Entry 5ME0 (electron microscopy, 13.50 A resolution (very low resolution: no residue pairs are listed; an interface is given only as per-side residue counts)); this record covers chains A and E of the 26 polymer chains in the assembly.

[Chain A]
Molecule: 16S ribosomal RNA
From: Escherichia coli K-12
Sequence (1534 nucleotides; numbered 1 to 1534; the number before each row is that of its first residue):
     1 AAAUUGAAGA GUUUGAUCAU GGCUCAGAUU GAACGCUGGC GGCAGGCCUA ACACAUGCAA
    61 GUCGAACGGU AACAGGAAGA AGCUUGCUUC UUUGCUGACG AGUGGCGGAC GGGUGAGUAA
   121 UGUCUGGGAA ACUGCCUGAU GGAGGGGGAU AACUACUGGA AACGGUAGCU AAUACCGCAU
   181 AACGUCGCAA GACCAAAGAG GGGGACCUUC GGGCCUCUUG CCAUCGGAUG UGCCCAGAUG
   241 GGAUUAGCUA GUAGGUGGGG UAACGGCUCA CCUAGGCGAC GAUCCCUAGC UGGUCUGAGA
   301 GGAUGACCAG CCACACUGGA ACUGAGACAC GGUCCAGACU CCUACGGGAG GCAGCAGUGG
   361 GGAAUAUUGC ACAAUGGGCG CAAGCCUGAU GCAGCCAUGC CGCGUGUAUG AAGAAGGCCU
   421 UCGGGUUGUA AAGUACUUUC AGCGGGGAGG AAGGGAGUAA AGUUAAUACC UUUGCUCAUU
   481 GACGUUACCC GCAGAAGAAG CACCGGCUAA CUCCGUGCCA GCAGCCXCGG UAAUACGGAG
   541 GGUGCAAGCG UUAAUCGGAA UUACUGGGCG UAAAGCGCAC GCAGGCGGUU UGUUAAGUCA
   601 GAUGUGAAAU CCCCGGGCUC AACCUGGGAA CUGCAUCUGA UACUGGCAAG CUUGAGUCUC
   661 GUAGAGGGGG GUAGAAUUCC AGGUGUAGCG GUGAAAUGCG UAGAGAUCUG GAGGAAUACC
   721 GGUGGCGAAG GCGGCCCCCU GGACGAAGAC UGACGCUCAG GUGCGAAAGC GUGGGGAGCA
   781 AACAGGAUUA GAUACCCUGG UAGUCCACGC CGUAAACGAU GUCGACUUGG AGGUUGUGCC
   841 CUUGAGGCGU GGCUUCCGGA GCUAACGCGU UAAGUCGACC GCCUGGGGAG UACGGCCGCA
   901 AGGUUAAAAC UCAAAUGAAU UGACGGGGGC CCGCACAAGC GGUGGAGCAU GUGGUUUAAU
   961 UCGAUGXAAC GCGAAGAACC UUACCUGGUC UUGACAUCCA CGGAAGUUUU CAGAGAUGAG
  1021 AAUGUGCCUU CGGGAACCGU GAGACAGGUG CUGCAUGGCU GUCGUCAGCU CGUGUUGUGA
  1081 AAUGUUGGGU UAAGUCCCGC AACGAGCGCA ACCCUUAUCC UUUGUUGCCA GCGGUCCGGC
  1141 CGGGAACUCA AAGGAGACUG CCAGUGAUAA ACUGGAGGAA GGUGGGGAUG ACGUCAAGUC
  1201 AUCAUGGCCC UUACGACCAG GGCUACACAC GUGCUACAAU GGCGCAUACA AAGAGAAGCG
  1261 ACCUCGCGAG AGCAAGCGGA CCUCAUAAAG UGCGUCGUAG UCCGGAUUGG AGUCUGCAAC
  1321 UCGACUCCAU GAAGUCGGAA UCGCUAGUAA UCGUGGAUCA GAAUGCCACG GUGAAUACGU
  1381 UCCCGGGCCU UGUACACACC GCCCGUXACA CCAUGGGAGU GGGUUGCAAA AGAAGUAGGU
  1441 AGCUUAACCU UCGGGAGGGC GCUUACCACU UUGUGAUUCA UGACUGGGGU GAAGUCGUAA
  1501 CAAGGUAACC GUAGGGGAAC CUGCGGUUGG AUCA
Modified residues: PSU (pseudouridine-5'-monophosphate) at position 516, G7M (N7-methyl-guanosine-5'-monophosphate) at position 527, 2MG (2N-methylguanosine-5'-monophosphate) at position 966, 5MC (5-methylcytidine-5'-monophosphate) at position 967, 2MG (2N-methylguanosine-5'-monophosphate) at position 1207, 4OC (4n,o2'-methylcytidine-5'-monophosphate) at position 1402, 5MC (5-methylcytidine-5'-monophosphate) at position 1407, UR3 (3-methyluridine-5'-monophoshate) at position 1498, 2MG (2N-methylguanosine-5'-monophosphate) at position 1516, MA6 (6N-dimethyladenosine-5'-monophoshate) at position 1518, MA6 (6N-dimethyladenosine-5'-monophoshate) at position 1519
Reported in the primary citation:
  - conformationally variable residues (domain motion): G1338, A1339

[Chain E]
Protein: 30S ribosomal protein S5
From: Escherichia coli K-12
UniProtKB: P0A7W1 (RS5_ECOLI); numbering as in UniProt (aligned over 1-167)
Sequence (167 residues; each row starts with the number of its first residue):
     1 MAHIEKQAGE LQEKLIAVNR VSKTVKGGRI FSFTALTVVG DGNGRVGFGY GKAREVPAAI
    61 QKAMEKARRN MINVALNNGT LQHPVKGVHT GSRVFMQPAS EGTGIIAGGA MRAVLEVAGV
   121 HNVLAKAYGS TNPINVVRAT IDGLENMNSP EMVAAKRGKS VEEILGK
Not modelled in the structure: 1-9, 165-167
UniProt features mapped onto this chain:
  - modified residue: Ala2 (N-acetylalanine)
  - natural variant: Arg20 (R20L: In strain: SPCR9), Val21 (V21E: In strain: SPCR7), Ser22 (S22P: In strain: SPCR13 and SPCR15), Gly104 (G104R: In strain: N-660), Arg112 (R112G: In strain: NEA-314; R112L: In strain: N-421 and D-1023; R112S: In strain: NEA-319), Glu151 (E151S: In strain: B), Glu162 to Lys167 (sequence variant, change not given here; In strain: 0-1)
  - mutagenesis: Arg20 to Arg29 (No effect on mRNA unwinding ability of the ribosome)

[Chain A / chain E interface]
At this resolution (14 A) residue pairs are not listed: 39 residues of chain A and 47 of chain E lie at the interface.

[In short]
39 residues of chain A face 47 of chain E across their interface. From UniProt: 10 mutagenesis sites on chain
E. The paper reports conformational variability at G1338(A) and A1339(A).
Chain A is 16S ribosomal RNA and chain E is 30S ribosomal protein S5, both from Escherichia coli K-12; the
structure, Structure of the 30S Pre-Initiation Complex 1 (30S IC-1) Stalled by GE81112, was determined by
electron microscopy (same publication as 5ME1).
